PDB entry 7EEJ | X-ray diffraction, 1.48 A resolution | chain A

== Chain A ==
Protein: glycoside hydrolase family 12 beta-1,3-1,4-glucanase
From: Chaetomium sp
Notes: EC 3.2.1.73
Amino-acid sequence (227 residues; row label = number of the first residue in the row):
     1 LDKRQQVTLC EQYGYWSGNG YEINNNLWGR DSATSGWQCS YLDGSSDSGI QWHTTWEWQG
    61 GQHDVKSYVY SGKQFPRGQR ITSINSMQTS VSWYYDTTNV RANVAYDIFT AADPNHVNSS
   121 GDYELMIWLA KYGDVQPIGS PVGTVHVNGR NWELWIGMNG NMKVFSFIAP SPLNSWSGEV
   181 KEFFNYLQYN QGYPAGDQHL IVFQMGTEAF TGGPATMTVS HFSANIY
Not modelled in the structure: 1-4
Disulfides: Cys-10/Cys-39

== Overview ==
Chain A is glycoside hydrolase family 12 beta-1,3-1,4-glucanase (Chaetomium sp); the structure, Complex
structure of glycoside hydrolase family 12 beta-1,3-1,4-glucanase with cellobiose, was determined by X-ray
diffraction (same publication as 7EE2 and 7EEE).
